3KYD - chains B and D of the 3 polymer chains in the assembly; structure by X-ray diffraction, 2.61 A resolution.

== Chain B ==
Molecule: SUMO-activating enzyme subunit 2
Source organism: Homo sapiens
Notes: EC 6.3.2.-
UniProt: Q9UBT2 (SAE2_HUMAN); residue numbers follow UniProt; this construct covers 1-549
Chain sequence (551 residues; row label = number of the first residue in the row; numbers below 1 keep their minus sign (Ser-1 is residue -1)):
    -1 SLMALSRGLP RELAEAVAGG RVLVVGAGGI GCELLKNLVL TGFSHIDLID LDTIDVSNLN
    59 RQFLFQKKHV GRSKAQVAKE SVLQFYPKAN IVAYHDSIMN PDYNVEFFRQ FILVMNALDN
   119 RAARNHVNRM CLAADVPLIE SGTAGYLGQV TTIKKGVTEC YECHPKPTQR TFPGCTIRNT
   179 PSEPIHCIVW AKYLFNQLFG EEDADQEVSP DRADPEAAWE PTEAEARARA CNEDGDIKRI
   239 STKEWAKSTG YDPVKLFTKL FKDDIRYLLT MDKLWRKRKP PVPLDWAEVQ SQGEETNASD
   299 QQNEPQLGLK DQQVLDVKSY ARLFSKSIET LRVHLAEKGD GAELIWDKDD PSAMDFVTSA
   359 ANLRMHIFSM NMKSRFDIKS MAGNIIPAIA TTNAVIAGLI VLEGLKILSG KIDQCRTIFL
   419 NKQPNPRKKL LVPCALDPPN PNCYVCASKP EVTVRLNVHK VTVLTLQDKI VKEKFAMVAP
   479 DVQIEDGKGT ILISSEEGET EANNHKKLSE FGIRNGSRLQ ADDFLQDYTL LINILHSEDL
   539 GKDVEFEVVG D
Disordered / not traced: -1 to 3, 198-239, 291-308, 337-344, 549
Sequence notes: expression tag (-1 to 0); variant Cys229 (Ser in Q9UBT2)
UniProt features mapped onto this chain:
  - active site: Cys173 (Glycyl thioester intermediate)
  - binding site (ATP): Gly24 to Gly29, Asp48, Asn56 to Arg59, Lys72, Ser95, Ile96, Asp117 to Arg122
  - binding site (Zn(2+)): Cys158, Cys161, Cys441, Cys444
  - modified residue: Ser207 (Phosphoserine), Lys271 (N6-acetyllysine), Ser507 (Phosphoserine)
  - cross-link (Glycyl lysine isopeptide (Lys-Gly)): Lys164 (interchain with G-Cter in SUMO1), Lys190 (interchain with G-Cter in SUMO), Lys236 (interchain with G-Cter in SUMO1), Lys257 (interchain with G-Cter in SUMO), Lys271 (interchain with G-Cter in SUMO), Lys275 (interchain with G-Cter in SUMO), Lys371 (interchain with G-Cter in SUMO2), Lys420 (interchain with G-Cter in SUMO1), Lys540 (interchain with G-Cter in SUMO2)
Glycans and other covalent adducts: 5'-{[(3-aminopropyl)sulfonyl]amino}-5'-deoxyadenosine (VMX) linked to Cys173
Metal / ion sites: Zn2+: Cys158, Cys161, Cys441, Cys444
Small-molecule neighbours: VMX (5'-{[(3-aminopropyl)sulfonyl]amino}-5'-deoxyadenosine): Gly24, Ala25, Gly26, Gly27, Ile28, Ile47, Asp48, Leu49, Asp50, Lys72, Asp94, Ser95, Ile96, Met97, Ala115, Leu116, Asp117, Asn118, Ala121, Thr141, Thr174, Arg176
Reported in the primary citation:
  - catalytic residues: Cys173
  - conformationally variable residues (loop rearrangement): Asp53 to Leu57, Lys164 to Arg168, Gly172 to Thr178, His184, Gly381, Asn382
  - binding site for VMX: Gly27, Ile28, Cys173, Thr174
  - contacts within the chain: Asp50-Asn177 (hydrogen bond), Asp50-Thr178 (hydrogen bond), Asn56-Arg59 (hydrogen bond), Leu57-Arg59, Asp50-Lys72 (hydrogen bond), Asp117-Arg176 (salt bridge)
  - mutagenesis - N56A, L57A, R59A, K72A: decreased catalytic activity on adenylation
  - mutagenesis - D50A: abolished catalytic activity on SUMO1
  - mutagenesis - D50A, D50E, R176A, G381P/N382P, N382P: unchanged catalytic activity on adenylation
  - mutagenesis - D50E, R176A: decreased catalytic activity
  - mutagenesis - D117A: abolished catalytic activity on adenylation
  - mutagenesis - K164A, P165G, T166V, R168P, F170A, P171A, I175A, N177D: unchanged catalytic activity
  - mutagenesis - N382P: decreased catalytic activity on SUMO1
  - mutagenesis - N56A, L57A: unchanged catalytic activity on SUMO1-AVSN
  - mutagenesis - R59A, K72A: decreased catalytic activity on SUMO1-AVSN
  - mutagenesis - D117A, R176A: decreased catalytic activity (cross-linking activity)
  - mutagenesis - D117A/R176A: unchanged catalytic activity (cross-linking assay)
  - mutagenesis - G381P/N382P: abolished catalytic activity on SUMO1-AVSN

== Chain D ==
Molecule: Small ubiquitin-related modifier 1
Source organism: Homo sapiens
UniProt: P63165 (SUMO1_HUMAN); numbering as in UniProt (aligned over 1-96)
Chain sequence (115 residues; row label = number of the first residue in the row; numbers below 1 keep their minus sign (Met-18 is residue -18)):
   -18 MGSSHHHHHH SSGLVPRSHM SDQEAKPSTE DLGDKKEGEY IKLKVIGQDS SEIHFKVKMT
    42 THLKKLKESY CQRQGVPMNS LRFLFEGQRI ADNHTPKELG MEEEDVIEVY QEQCG
Disordered / not traced: -18 to 19
Sequence notes: expression tag (-18 to 0); engineered mutation Cys95 (Thr in P63165)
UniProt features mapped onto this chain:
  - region ((Microbial infection) Interaction with Tula hantavirus): Lys16 to Lys25, Lys37 to Met40
  - site: Phe36 (Interaction with PIAS2)
  - modified residue: Ser2 (N-acetylserine), Ser9 (Phosphoserine), Ser32 (Phosphoserine)
  - cross-link (Glycyl lysine isopeptide (Lys-Gly)): Lys7 (interchain with G-Cter in SUMO1), Lys16 (interchain with G-Cter in SUMO2), Lys17 (interchain with G-Cter in SUMO2), Lys23 (interchain with G-Cter in SUMO2), Lys25 (interchain with G-Cter in SUMO1), Lys37 (interchain with G-Cter in SUMO2), Lys39 (interchain with G-Cter in SUMO2), Lys45 (interchain with G-Cter in SUMO2), Lys46 (interchain with G-Cter in SUMO2)
Glycans and other covalent adducts: 5'-{[(3-aminopropyl)sulfonyl]amino}-5'-deoxyadenosine (VMX) linked to Gly96

== How chain B and chain D interact ==
Contacting residue pairs (41; chain B residue first):
  Leu116(B) with Cys95(D)
  Asp117(B) with Cys95(D)
  Arg122(B) with Cys95(D), hydrogen bond (side chain-backbone); Gly96(D)
  Gly140(B) with Gln94(D); Gly96(D)
  Thr141(B) with Gln94(D); Gly96(D), hydrogen bond (backbone-backbone)
  Ala142(B) with Gln94(D)
  Leu145(B) with Gln29(D)
  Gly146(B) with Gln94(D)
  Gln147(B) with Gln92(D); Glu93(D); Gln94(D), hydrogen bond (side chain-backbone)
  His162(B) with Asn60(D)
  Pro163(B) with Asn60(D); Ser61(D)
  Lys164(B) with Glu93(D), salt bridge
  Pro165(B) with Val57(D), hydrophobic; Pro58(D); Ser61(D)
  Gln167(B) with Cys95(D), hydrogen bond
  Arg168(B) with Gln55(D)
  Pro171(B) with Gly96(D)
  Phe417(B) with Gln29(D); Arg63(D); Tyr91(D), hydrophobic
  Leu418(B) with Gln29(D), hydrogen bond (backbone-side chain)
  Asn419(B) with Gln29(D); Tyr91(D)
  Lys420(B) with Gln29(D)
  Gln421(B) with Ser31(D), hydrogen bond
  Asn423(B) with Glu89(D), hydrogen bond; Tyr91(D), hydrogen bond
  Pro424(B) with Glu89(D)
  Arg425(B) with Gly68(D); Glu89(D), salt bridge
  Val430(B) with Tyr91(D)
  Cys432(B) with Arg63(D)
  Asp435(B) with Arg63(D), salt bridge; Arg70(D), salt bridge
Interface residues without a listed pair, chain B (32 interface residues in all): Tyr159, Thr166, Cys173, Thr415, Ala433
Interface residues without a listed pair, chain D (21 interface residues in all): Asp30, Gly56, Leu65, Val87

== Summary ==
32 residues of chain B and 21 residues of chain D are in contact; the contacts include 8 hydrogen bonds and 4
salt bridges. Polar pairs include Lys164(B)-Glu93(D), Arg425(B)-Glu89(D) and Asp435(B)-Arg63(D). The paper
reports the catalytic residue Cys173(B); N56A, L57A and R59A of chain B, among others, reduce catalytic
activity on adenylation; 19 substitutions were tested in all.
Chain B is SUMO-activating enzyme subunit 2 and chain D is Small ubiquitin-related modifier 1, both from Homo
sapiens; the structure, Human SUMO E1~SUMO1-AMP tetrahedral intermediate mimic, was determined by X-ray
diffraction, deposited together with 3KYC.
